4JRX - chains C and D of the 5 polymer chains in the assembly; structure by X-ray diffraction, 2.30 A resolution.

[Chain C]
Protein: Trans-activator protein BZLF1
UniProt: Q3KSS8 (BZLF1_EBVG); residues 1-13 here correspond to UniProt positions 52-64 (UniProt number = residue number + 51)
Sequence (13 residues; each row starts with the number of its first residue):
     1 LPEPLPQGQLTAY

[Chain D]
Protein: CA5 TCR alpha chain
Organism: Homo sapiens
Sequence (204 residues; row label = number of the first residue in the row; note: 16 numbers in that range are skipped by the numbering (no residue carries them; nothing is unmodelled there)):
     2 QKVTQAQTEISVVEKEDVTLDCVYETRDT
    36 TYYLFWYKQPPSGELVFLIRRNSF
    62 DEQNEIS
    74 GRYSWNFQ
    83 KSTSSFNFTITASQVVDSAVYFCALSGFYNT
   117 DKLIFGTGTRLQVFPNIQNPDPAVYQLRDSKSSDKSVCLFTDFDSQTNVS
   167 QSKDSDVYITDKCVLDMRSMDFKSNSAVAWSNKSDFACANAFNNSIIPQD
   217 TFFPS
Cystine bridges: Cys-23/Cys-105
Metal / ion sites: Na+: Gln-6, Gln-8, Thr-123, Gly-124

[Chain C / chain D interface]
Contacting residue pairs (12; chain C residue first):
  Pro-4(C) / Tyr-111(D)
  Leu-5(C) / Tyr-111(D)
  Leu-5(C) / Asn-112(D)  hydrogen bond (backbone-backbone)
  Pro-6(C) / Phe-110(D)
  Pro-6(C) / Asn-112(D)
  Gln-7(C) / Tyr-38(D)  hydrogen bond
  Gln-7(C) / Ser-108(D)  hydrogen bond
  Gln-7(C) / Gly-109(D)
  Gln-7(C) / Phe-110(D)
  Gln-7(C) / Tyr-111(D)
  Gln-7(C) / Asn-112(D)
  Gln-7(C) / Asp-117(D)
From the paper, about this interface:
  - interface residues, chain C: Pro-4(C)

[In short]
The interface between chain C and chain D involves 4 residues on one side and 7 on the other, with 3 hydrogen
bonds. Among the polar pairs are Gln-7(C)/Tyr-38(D), Gln-7(C)/Ser-108(D) and Leu-5(C)/Asn-112(D). Gln-6(D),
Gln-8(D), Thr-123(D) and Gly-124(D) form the Na+ site. From the paper: the interface residue Pro-4(C).
Chain C is Trans-activator protein BZLF1 and chain D is CA5 TCR alpha chain (Homo sapiens); the structure,
Crystal Structure of CA5 TCR-HLA B*3505-LPEP complex, was determined by X-ray diffraction together with 4JRY
from the same study.
